PDB entry 8BNR | electron microscopy, 10.30 A resolution (very low resolution: no residue pairs are listed; an interface is given only as per-side residue counts) | chains E and H of the 8 polymer chains in the assembly

== Chain E ==
Name: 3-ketoacyl-CoA thiolase FadI
From: Escherichia coli K-12
Notes: EC 2.3.1.16
UniProt: P76503 (FADI_ECOLI); residues 1-436 here = UniProt positions 1-436
Amino-acid sequence (450 residues; each row starts with the number of its first residue; numbers below 1 keep their minus sign (Met-13 is residue -13)):
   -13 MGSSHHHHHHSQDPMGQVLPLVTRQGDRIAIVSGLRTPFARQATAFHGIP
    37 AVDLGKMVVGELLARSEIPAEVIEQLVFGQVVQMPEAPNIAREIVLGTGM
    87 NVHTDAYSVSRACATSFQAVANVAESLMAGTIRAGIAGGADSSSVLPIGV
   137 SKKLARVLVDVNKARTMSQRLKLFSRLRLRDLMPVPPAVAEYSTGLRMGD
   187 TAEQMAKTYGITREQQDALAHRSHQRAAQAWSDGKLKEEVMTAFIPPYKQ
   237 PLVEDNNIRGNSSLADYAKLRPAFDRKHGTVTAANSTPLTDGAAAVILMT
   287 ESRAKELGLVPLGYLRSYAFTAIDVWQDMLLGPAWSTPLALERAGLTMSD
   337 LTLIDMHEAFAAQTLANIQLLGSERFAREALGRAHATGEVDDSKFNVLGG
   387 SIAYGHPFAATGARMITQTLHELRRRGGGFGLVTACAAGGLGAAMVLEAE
Unresolved in the structure: -13 to 0
Construct notes: initiating methionine (-13); expression tag (-12 to 0)

== Chain H ==
Name: Fatty acid oxidation complex subunit alpha
From: Escherichia coli K-12
Notes: EC 4.2.1.17, 5.1.2.3, 1.1.1.35
UniProt: P77399 (FADJ_ECOLI); residues 1-714 here = UniProt positions 1-714
Amino-acid sequence (714 residues; numbered 1 to 714; the number before each row is that of its first residue):
     1 MEMTSAFTLNVRLDNIAVITIDVPGEKMNTLKAEFASQVRAIIKQLRENK
    51 ELRGVVFVSAKPDNFIAGADINMIGNCKTAQEAEALARQGQQLMAEIHAL
   101 PIQVIAAIHGACLGGGLELALACHGRVCTDDPKTVLGLPEVQLGLLPGSG
   151 GTQRLPRLIGVSTALEMILTGKQLRAKQALKLGLVDDVVPHSILLEAAVE
   201 LAKKERPSSRPLPVRERILAGPLGRALLFKMVGKKTEHKTQGNYPATERI
   251 LEVVETGLAQGTSSGYDAEARAFGELAMTPQSQALRSIFFASTDVKKDPG
   301 SDAPPAPLNSVGILGGGLMGGGIAYVTACKAGIPVRIKDINPQGINHALK
   351 YSWDQLEGKVRRRHLKASERDKQLALISGTTDYRGFAHRDLIIEAVFENL
   401 ELKQQMVAEVEQNCAAHTIFASNTSSLPIGDIAAHATRPEQVIGLHFFSP
   451 VEKMPLVEIIPHAGTSAQTIATTVKLAKKQGKTPIVVRDKAGFYVNRILA
   501 PYINEAIRMLTQGERVEHIDAALVKFGFPVGPIQLLDEVGIDTGTKIIPV
   551 LEAAYGERFSAPANVVSSILNDDRKGRKNGRGFYLYGQKGRKSKKQVDPA
   601 IYPLIGTQGQGRISAPQVAERCVMLMLNEAVRCVDEQVIRSVRDGDIGAV
   651 FGIGFPPFLGGPFRYIDSLGAGEVVAIMQRLATQYGSRFTPCERLVEMGA
   701 RGESFWKTTATDLQ
Unresolved in the structure: 711-714
UniProt features mapped onto this chain:
  - site (Important for catalytic activity): Glu118, Glu140

== Chain E / chain H interface ==
At this resolution (10 A) residue pairs are not listed: 9 residues of chain E and 10 of chain H lie at the interface.

== Overview ==
The interface between chain E and chain H involves 9 residues on one side and 10 on the other.
Chain E is 3-ketoacyl-CoA thiolase FadI and chain H is Fatty acid oxidation complex subunit alpha, both from
Escherichia coli K-12; the structure, Escherichia coli anaerobic fatty acid beta oxidation trifunctional
enzyme (anEcTFE) octameric complex, was determined by electron microscopy (same publication as 8BNU, 8BRJ,
6YSV and 6YSW).
